Entry 9FZD (X-ray diffraction, 2.30 A resolution); this record covers chains A and B.

[Chain A]
Name: Outer membrane protein A
Source organism: Escherichia coli
Reference sequence: A0A0H2V5V4 (A0A0H2V5V4_ECOL6); residues 3-176 here correspond to UniProt positions 51-224 (UniProt number = residue number + 48)
Amino-acid sequence (177 residues; numbered 1 to 177; the number before each row is that of its first residue):
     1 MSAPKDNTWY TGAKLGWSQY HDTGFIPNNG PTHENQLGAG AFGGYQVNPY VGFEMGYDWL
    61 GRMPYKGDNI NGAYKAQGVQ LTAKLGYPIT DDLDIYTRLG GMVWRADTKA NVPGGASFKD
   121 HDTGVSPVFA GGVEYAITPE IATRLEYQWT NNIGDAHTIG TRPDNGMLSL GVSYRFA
Unresolved in the structure: 1
Differences from the reference sequence: initiating methionine (1); expression tag (2, 177)

[Chain B]
Name: Nanobody 39
Source organism: Vicugna pacos
Notes: antibody fragment or engineered binder
Amino-acid sequence (122 residues; each row starts with the number of its first residue):
     1 GPSQRQLVES GGGLVHTGGS LKLSCVPNGS IFNFNPMGWY RQVSGQQREL VATLTRDGVE
    61 NYASSVKGRF TISRDSAKNT LYLQMTDVKP GDAAVYICHA NYRIGRNDLP VWGKGTPVTV
   121 SA
Unresolved in the structure: 1-4
Disulfide bonds: Cys-25/Cys-98

[Interface between chain A and chain B]
Pairs across the interface (33; chain A residue first):
  Phe-25(A) / Ile-104(B)  hydrophobic
  Ile-26(A) / Ile-104(B)  hydrophobic
  Pro-27(A) / Asn-33(B)
  Pro-27(A) / Tyr-102(B)  hydrophobic
  Asn-29(A) / Asn-28(B)
  Asp-68(A) / Arg-5(B)  salt bridge
  Asp-68(A) / Gln-6(B)  hydrogen bond (backbone-side chain)
  Asp-68(A) / Asn-28(B)  hydrogen bond
  Asn-69(A) / Gln-6(B)
  Asn-69(A) / Asn-28(B)
  Asn-69(A) / Tyr-102(B)  hydrogen bond (backbone-side chain)
  Ile-70(A) / Tyr-102(B)
  Ile-70(A) / Leu-109(B)  hydrophobic
  Val-112(A) / Gln-6(B)
  Val-112(A) / Leu-109(B)  hydrophobic
  Pro-113(A) / Gln-6(B)  hydrogen bond (backbone-side chain)
  Ala-116(A) / Leu-109(B)
  Ala-116(A) / Pro-110(B)
  Ser-117(A) / Leu-109(B)
  Phe-118(A) / Ile-104(B)  hydrophobic
  Phe-118(A) / Asn-107(B)
  Asp-120(A) / Arg-106(B)  salt bridge
  Asp-120(A) / Asn-107(B)  hydrogen bond
  His-121(A) / Arg-106(B)  hydrogen bond (backbone-side chain)
  Ala-156(A) / Gly-105(B)
  His-157(A) / Gly-105(B)
  His-157(A) / Arg-106(B)  hydrogen bond (backbone-backbone)
  Thr-158(A) / Ile-104(B)
  Thr-158(A) / Gly-105(B)
  Thr-158(A) / Arg-106(B)  hydrogen bond (backbone-backbone)
  Thr-158(A) / Asn-107(B)  hydrogen bond (backbone-side chain)
  Ile-159(A) / Ile-104(B)
  Gly-160(A) / Gly-105(B)
Interface residues without a listed pair, chain A (21 interface residues in all): Ala-110, Asn-111
Interface residues without a listed pair, chain B (12 interface residues in all): Val-111

[Overview]
Chain A and chain B form an interface of 21 and 12 residues respectively, with 9 hydrogen bonds and 2 salt
bridges. Polar pairs include Asp-68(A)/Arg-5(B), Asp-120(A)/Arg-106(B) and Asp-68(A)/Gln-6(B).
Chain A is Outer membrane protein A (Escherichia coli) and chain B is Nanobody 39 (Vicugna pacos); the
structure, Structure of OmpA-long in complex with nanobody Nb39, was determined by X-ray diffraction together
with 9FZC from the same study.
